8BO5 - chain AAA; structure by X-ray diffraction, 1.70 A resolution.

[Chain AAA]
Molecule: Coagulation factor XIa light chain
From: Homo sapiens
UniProt: P03951 (FA11_HUMAN); residue numbers follow UniProt; this construct covers 388-625
Sequence (238 residues; numbered 388 to 625; the number before each row is that of its first residue):
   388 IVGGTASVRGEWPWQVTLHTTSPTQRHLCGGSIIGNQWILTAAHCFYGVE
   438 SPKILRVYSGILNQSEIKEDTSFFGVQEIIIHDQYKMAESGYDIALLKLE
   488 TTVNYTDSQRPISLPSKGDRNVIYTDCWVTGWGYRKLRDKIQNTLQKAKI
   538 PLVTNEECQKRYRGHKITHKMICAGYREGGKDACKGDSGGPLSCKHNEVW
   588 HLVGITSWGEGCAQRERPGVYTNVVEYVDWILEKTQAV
Unresolved in the structure: 624-625
Sequence notes: engineered mutation Ser500 (Cys in P03951)
UniProt features mapped onto this chain:
  - active site (Charge relay system): His431, Asp480, Ser575
  - binding site (heparin): Lys547 to Arg550
  - glycosylation (N-linked (GlcNAc...) asparagine): Asn450 (complex), Asn491 (complex)
  - natural variant: Trp401 (W401R: In FA11D), Val403 (V403M: In FA11D), Thr404 (T404N: In FA11D), Gly418 (G418V: In FA11D), Ala430 (A430V: In FA11D), Ile454 (I454K: In FA11D), Phe460 (F460V: In FA11D), Ile481 (I481S: In FA11D), Thr493 (T493I: In FA11D), Ser503 (S503P: In FA11D), Asp506 (D506G: In FA11D), Tyr511 (Y511H: In FA11D), 12 further natural variant entries in UniProt
Disulfides: Cys416-Cys432, Cys514-Cys581, Cys545-Cys560, Cys571-Cys599
Small-molecule neighbours: QVO (2-[4-(3-chlorophenyl)-2,5-bis(oxidanylidene)pyrrolo[3,4-b]pyridin-1-yl]-N-[4-(1H-1,2,3,4-tetrazol-5-yl)phenyl]ethanamide): Arg413, His414, Leu415, His431, Tyr521, Ile528, Asp569, Ala570, Cys571, Lys572, Gly573, Asp574, Ser575, Thr593, Ser594, Trp595, Gly596, Gly598, Cys599, Gly606, Val607, Tyr608

[Overview]
Chain AAA binds compound QVO. Curated annotation (UniProt) lists 3 active-site residues and 4 heparin-binding
residues.
Chain AAA is Coagulation factor XIa light chain (Homo sapiens); the structure, Coagulation factor XI protease
domain in complex with active site inhibitor 3, was determined by X-ray diffraction, deposited together with
8BO3, 8BO4, 8BO6 and 8BO7.
